1PKF - chain A; structure by X-ray diffraction, 2.10 A resolution.

Chain A:
Name: cytochrome p450EpoK
Organism: Sorangium cellulosum
UniProt: Q9KIZ4 (C167_POLCB); residue numbers follow UniProt; this construct covers 1-419
Sequence (419 residues; numbered 1 to 419; the number before each row is that of its first residue):
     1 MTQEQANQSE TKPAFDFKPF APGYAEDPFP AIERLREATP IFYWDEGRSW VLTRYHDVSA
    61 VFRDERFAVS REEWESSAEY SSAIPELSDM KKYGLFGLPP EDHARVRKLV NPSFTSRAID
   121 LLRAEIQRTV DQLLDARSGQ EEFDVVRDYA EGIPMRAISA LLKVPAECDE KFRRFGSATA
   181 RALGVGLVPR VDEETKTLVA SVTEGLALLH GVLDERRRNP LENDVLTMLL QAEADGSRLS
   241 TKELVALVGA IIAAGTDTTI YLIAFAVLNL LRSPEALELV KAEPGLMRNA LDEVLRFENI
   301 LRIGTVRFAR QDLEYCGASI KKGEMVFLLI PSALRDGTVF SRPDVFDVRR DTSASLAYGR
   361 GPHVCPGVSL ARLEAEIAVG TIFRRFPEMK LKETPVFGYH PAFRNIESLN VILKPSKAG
Unresolved in the structure: 1-13, 417-419
Differences from the reference sequence: conflict Glu298 (Asp in Q9KIZ4)
Metal / ion sites: heme Fe near Cys365 (its only coordinating residue here)
Ligand contacts:
  - epothilone d (EPD): Arg71, Met90, Gly94, Leu95, Phe96, Ala180, Leu183, Gly184, Val188, Ala250, Ala254, Thr258, Leu301, Gly304, Thr305, Val306, Phe327, Pro401, Ala402, Phe403
  - heme (HEM): Phe62, Leu95, Phe96, His103, Arg107, Phe114, Ala250, Ile251, Ala254, Gly255, Thr258, Thr259, Leu262, Leu295, Ile300, Thr305, Val306, Arg307, Ala357, Tyr358, Gly359, Pro362, His363, Val364, Cys365, Pro366, Gly367, Ala371, Glu374
Swiss-Prot annotation at these positions:
  - binding site (substrate): Ala180, Gly304
  - binding site (heme): Cys365

Summary:
Ligands of chain A: heme and epothilone d. Curated annotation (UniProt) lists substrate-binding residues
Ala180 and Gly304 and heme-binding residue Cys365.
Chain A is cytochrome p450EpoK (Sorangium cellulosum); the structure, Crystal Structure of Epothilone D-bound
Cytochrome P450epoK, was determined by X-ray diffraction together with 1Q5D and 1Q5E from the same study.
